PDB entry 8JAF | electron microscopy, 3.10 A resolution | chains A and V of the 4 polymer chains in the assembly

Chain A:
Name: Beta-arrestin-1
From: Bos taurus
UniProtKB: P17870 (ARRB1_BOVIN); numbering as in UniProt (aligned over 5-362)
Amino-acid sequence (358 residues; each row starts with the number of its first residue):
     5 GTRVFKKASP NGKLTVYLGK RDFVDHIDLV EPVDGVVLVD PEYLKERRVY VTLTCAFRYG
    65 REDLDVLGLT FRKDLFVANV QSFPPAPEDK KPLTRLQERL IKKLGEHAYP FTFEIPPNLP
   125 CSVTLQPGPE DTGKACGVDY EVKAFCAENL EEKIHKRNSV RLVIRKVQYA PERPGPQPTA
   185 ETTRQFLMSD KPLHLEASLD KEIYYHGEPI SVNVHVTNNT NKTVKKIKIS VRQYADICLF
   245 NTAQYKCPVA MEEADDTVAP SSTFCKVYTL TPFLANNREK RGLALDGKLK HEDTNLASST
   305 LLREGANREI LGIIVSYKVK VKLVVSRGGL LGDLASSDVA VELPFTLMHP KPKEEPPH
Disordered / not traced: 64-72, 86, 109-110, 190-194, 244-246, 306-313, 331-340
UniProt features mapped onto this chain:
  - binding site (1D-myo-inositol hexakisphosphate): Lys250, Met255, Lys324, Lys326
  - modified residue: Tyr47 (Phosphotyrosine)
  - mutagenesis: Lys157 (K157Q: Impairs InsP6-binding and oligomerization; when associated with Q-160 and Q-161), Lys160 (K160Q: Impairs InsP6-binding and oligomerization; when associated with Q-157 and Q-161), Arg161 (R161Q: Impairs InsP6-binding and oligomerization; when associated with Q-157 and Q-160), Lys232 (K232Q: Impairs InsP6-binding and oligomerization; when associated with Q-236, Q-250, Q-324 and Q-326), Arg236 (R236Q: Impairs InsP6-binding and oligomerization; when associated with Q-232, Q-250, Q-324 and Q-326), Lys250 (K250Q: Impairs InsP6-binding and oligomerization; when associated with Q-232, Q-236, Q-324 and Q-326), Lys324 (K324Q: Impairs InsP6-binding and oligomerization; when associated with Q-232, Q-236, Q-250 and Q-326), Lys326 (K326Q: Impairs InsP6-binding and oligomerization; when associated with Q-232, Q-236, Q-250 and Q-324)

Chain V:
Name: Muscarinic acetylcholine receptor M2
From: Homo sapiens
UniProtKB: P08172 (ACM2_HUMAN); residues 307-313 here = UniProt positions 307-313
Amino-acid sequence (7 residues; row label = number of the first residue in the row):
   307 TVSTSLG
Modified / non-standard residues: Thr307, Thr310 (phosphothreonine; TPO); Ser309, Ser311 (phosphoserine; SEP)
From the paper describing this entry:
  - post-translational modification sites: Thr307, Ser309, Thr310, Ser311

How chain A and chain V interact:
Contacting residue pairs - 17 pairs, chain A then chain V:
  Thr6(A) - Ser311(V)
  Thr6(A) - Leu312(V)  hydrogen bond (backbone-backbone)
  Arg7(A) - Ser309(V)
  Arg7(A) - Thr310(V)
  Val8(A) - Ser309(V)
  Val8(A) - Thr310(V)  hydrogen bond (backbone-backbone)
  Val8(A) - Ser311(V)
  Phe9(A) - Thr307(V)
  Phe9(A) - Val308(V)
  Lys10(A) - Val308(V)  hydrogen bond (backbone-backbone)
  Lys10(A) - Thr310(V)
  Lys11(A) - Thr307(V)
  Arg25(A) - Thr307(V)
  Lys107(A) - Thr310(V)
  Lys107(A) - Ser311(V)
  Leu166(A) - Thr307(V)
  Lys294(A) - Thr307(V)
Interface residues without a listed pair, chain A (12 interface residues in all): Leu100, Arg103
Interface residues without a listed pair, chain V (7 interface residues in all): Gly313

Summary:
The interface between chain A and chain V involves 12 residues on one side and 7 on the other, with 3 hydrogen
bonds. Backbone hydrogen bonds pair Thr6(A)-Leu312(V), Val8(A)-Thr310(V) and Lys10(A)-Val308(V). From the
paper: modification sites Thr307(V), Ser309(V) and Thr310(V) among others.
Here chain A is Beta-arrestin-1 (Bos taurus) and chain V is Muscarinic acetylcholine receptor M2 (Homo
sapiens). Entry 8JAF (Structure of Muscarinic receptor (M2R) in complex with beta-arrestin1 (Local Refine,
non-cross linked)) was determined by electron microscopy together with 8GO9, 8J8R, 8J8V, 8J8Z, 8J97 and 8J9K
from the same study.
